6HLR - chains A and T of the 15 polymer chains in the assembly; structure by electron microscopy, 3.18 A resolution.

== Chain A ==
Name: DNA-directed RNA polymerase I subunit RPA190
From: Saccharomyces cerevisiae (strain ATCC 204508 / S288c)
Notes: EC 2.7.7.6
UniProt: P10964 (RPA1_YEAST); residue numbers follow UniProt; this construct covers 1-1664
Amino-acid sequence (1664 residues; numbered 1 to 1664; the number before each row is that of its first residue):
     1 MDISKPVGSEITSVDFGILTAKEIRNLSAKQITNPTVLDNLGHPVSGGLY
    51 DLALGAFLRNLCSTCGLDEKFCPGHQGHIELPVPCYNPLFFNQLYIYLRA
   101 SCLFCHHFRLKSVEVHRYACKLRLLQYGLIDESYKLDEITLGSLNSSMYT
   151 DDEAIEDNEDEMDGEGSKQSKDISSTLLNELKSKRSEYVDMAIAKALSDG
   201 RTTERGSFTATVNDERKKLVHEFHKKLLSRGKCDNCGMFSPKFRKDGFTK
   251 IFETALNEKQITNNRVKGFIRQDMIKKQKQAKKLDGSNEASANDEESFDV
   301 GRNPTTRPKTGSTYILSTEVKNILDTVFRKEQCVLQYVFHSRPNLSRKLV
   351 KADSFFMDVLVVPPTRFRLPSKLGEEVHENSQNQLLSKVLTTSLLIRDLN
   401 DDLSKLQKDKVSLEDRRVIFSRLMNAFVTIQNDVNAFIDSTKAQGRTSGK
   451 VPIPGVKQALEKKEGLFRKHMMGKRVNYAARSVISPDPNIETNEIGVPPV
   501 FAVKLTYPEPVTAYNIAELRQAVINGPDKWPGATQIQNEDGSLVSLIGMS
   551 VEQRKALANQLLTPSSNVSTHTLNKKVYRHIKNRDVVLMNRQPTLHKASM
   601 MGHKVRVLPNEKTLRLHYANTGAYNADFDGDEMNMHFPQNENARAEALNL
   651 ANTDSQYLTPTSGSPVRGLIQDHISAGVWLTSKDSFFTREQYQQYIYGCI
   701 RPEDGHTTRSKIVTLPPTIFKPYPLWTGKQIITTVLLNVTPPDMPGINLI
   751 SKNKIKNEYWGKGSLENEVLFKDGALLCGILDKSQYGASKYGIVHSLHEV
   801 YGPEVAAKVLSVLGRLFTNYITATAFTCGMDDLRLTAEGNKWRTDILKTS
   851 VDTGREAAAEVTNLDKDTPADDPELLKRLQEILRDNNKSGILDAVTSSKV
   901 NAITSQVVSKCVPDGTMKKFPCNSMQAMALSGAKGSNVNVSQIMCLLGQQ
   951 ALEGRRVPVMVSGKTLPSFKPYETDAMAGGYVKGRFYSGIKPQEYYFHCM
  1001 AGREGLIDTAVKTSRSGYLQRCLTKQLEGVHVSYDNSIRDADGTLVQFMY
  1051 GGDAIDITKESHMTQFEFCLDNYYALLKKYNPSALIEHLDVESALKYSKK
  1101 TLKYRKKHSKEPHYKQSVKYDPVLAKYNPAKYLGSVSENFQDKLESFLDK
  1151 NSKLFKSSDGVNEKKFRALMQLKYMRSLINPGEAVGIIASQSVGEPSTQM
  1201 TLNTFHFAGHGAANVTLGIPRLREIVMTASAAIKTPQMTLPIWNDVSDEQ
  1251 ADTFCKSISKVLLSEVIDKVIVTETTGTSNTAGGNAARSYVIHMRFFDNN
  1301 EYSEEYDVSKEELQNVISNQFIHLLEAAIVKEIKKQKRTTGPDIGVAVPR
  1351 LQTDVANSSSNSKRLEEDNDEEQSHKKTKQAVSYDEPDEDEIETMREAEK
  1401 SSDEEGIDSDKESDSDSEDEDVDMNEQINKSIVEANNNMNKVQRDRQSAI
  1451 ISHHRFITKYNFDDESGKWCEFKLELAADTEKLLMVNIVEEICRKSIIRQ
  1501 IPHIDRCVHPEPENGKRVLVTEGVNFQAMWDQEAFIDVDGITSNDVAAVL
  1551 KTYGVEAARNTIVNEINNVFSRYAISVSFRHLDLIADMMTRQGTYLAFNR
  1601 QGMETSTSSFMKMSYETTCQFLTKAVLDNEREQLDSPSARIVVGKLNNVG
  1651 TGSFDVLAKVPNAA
Disordered / not traced: 141-171, 269-311, 407-412, 446-450, 1154-1159, 1203-1213, 1278-1286, 1339-1432, 1664
Ion coordination: Zn2+ site 1: Cys62, Cys65, Cys72, His75; Zn2+ site 2: Cys102, Cys105, Cys233, Cys236; Mg2+: Asp627, Asp629, Asp631 (shared with 1 residue of chain R)
Small-molecule neighbours: phosphomethylphosphonic acid guanylate ester (G2P): Arg591, Pro593, Asn625, Asp627, Asp629, Leu1202
Curated features (UniProtKB/Swiss-Prot):
  - region: Pro992 to Glu1004 (Bridging helix)
  - binding site (Zn(2+)): Cys62, Cys65, Cys72, His75, Cys102, Cys105, Cys233, Cys236
  - binding site (Mg(2+)): Asp627, Asp629, Asp631
  - modified residue (Phosphoserine): Ser889, Ser1636
From the paper describing this entry:
  - binding site for phosphomethylphosphonic acid guanylate ester: Arg591, Asn625, Leu1202
  - conformationally variable residues (order/disorder transition): Asn1203 to Ala1212

== Chain T ==
Molecule: Template strand
From: Saccharomyces cerevisiae (strain ATCC 204508 / S288c)
Sequence (38 nucleotides; each row starts with the number of its first residue):
     1 AAGTCAAGTACTTACGCCTGGTCATTACTAGTACTGCC
Disordered / not traced: 1-2

== How chain A and chain T interact ==
Contacting residue pairs (26; chain A residue first):
  Arg230(A) with DG3(T), salt bridge to the phosphate
  Leu373(A) with DA24(T), base contact
  Glu376(A) with DA24(T), base contact
  Glu461(A) with DT13(T), phosphate contact
  Lys462(A) with DT13(T), phosphate contact
  Lys463(A) with DG16(T), salt bridge to the phosphate; DC17(T), salt bridge to the phosphate
  Arg468(A) with DA14(T), salt bridge to the phosphate; DG16(T), salt bridge to the phosphate
  Arg475(A) with DC18(T), salt bridge to the phosphate
  Arg481(A) with DC18(T), hydrogen bond to the sugar
  Gln592(A) with DG16(T), hydrogen bond to the base; DC17(T), sugar contact
  Pro593(A) with DG16(T), base contact
  Ala1010(A) with DC15(T), base contact
  Thr1013(A) with DC15(T), sugar contact
  Ser1014(A) with DA14(T), hydrogen bond to the phosphate; DC15(T), hydrogen bond to the phosphate
  Gly1017(A) with DC15(T), sugar contact
  Tyr1018(A) with DA14(T), sugar contact
  Arg1600(A) with DT12(T), sugar contact
  Glu1616(A) with DT13(T), sugar contact
  Thr1617(A) with DT12(T), phosphate contact; DT13(T), phosphate contact
  Gln1620(A) with DC11(T), phosphate contact; DT12(T), phosphate contact
Other interface residues (no listed pair), chain A (22 interface residues in all): Lys457, Glu632

== In short ==
The interface between chain A and chain T involves 22 residues on one side and 10 on the other; the contacts
include 4 hydrogen bonds and 6 salt bridges. Polar pairs include Gln592(A)-DG16(T), Arg481(A)-DC18(T) and
Ser1014(A)-DA14(T). The paper reports a binding site for phosphomethylphosphonic acid guanylate ester at
Arg591(A), Asn625(A) and Leu1202(A); conformational variability at Asn1203(A).
Chain A is DNA-directed RNA polymerase I subunit RPA190 and chain T is Template strand, both from
Saccharomyces cerevisiae (strain ATCC 204508 / S288c); the structure, Yeast RNA polymerase I elongation
complex bound to nucleotide analog GMPCPP (core focused), was determined by electron microscopy together with
6HKO, 6HLQ and 6HLS from the same study.
